PDB entry 8OLC | electron microscopy, 3.48 A resolution | chains m and M of the 28 polymer chains in the assembly

Chain m:
Name: Outer capsid glycoprotein VP7
Reference sequence: A0A060IEQ1 (A0A060IEQ1_9VIRU); residue numbers follow UniProt; this construct covers 1-326
Sequence (326 residues; numbered 1 to 326; the number before each row is that of its first residue):
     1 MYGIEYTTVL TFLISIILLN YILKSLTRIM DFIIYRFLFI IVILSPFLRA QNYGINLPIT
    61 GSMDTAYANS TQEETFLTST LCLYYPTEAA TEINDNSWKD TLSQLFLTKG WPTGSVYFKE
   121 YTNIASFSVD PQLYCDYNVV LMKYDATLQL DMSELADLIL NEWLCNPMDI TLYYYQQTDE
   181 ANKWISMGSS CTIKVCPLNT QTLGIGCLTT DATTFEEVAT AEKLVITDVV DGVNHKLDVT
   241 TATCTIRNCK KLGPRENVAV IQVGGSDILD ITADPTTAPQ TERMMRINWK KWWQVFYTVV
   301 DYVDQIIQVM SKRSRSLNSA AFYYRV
Disordered / not traced: 1-51, 315-326
Disulfide bonds: Cys82-Cys135, Cys165-Cys249, Cys191-Cys244, Cys196-Cys207
Bound ions: Ca2+ site 1: Gln177, Asp228, Val229, Asp231 (shared with 1 residue of chain n); Ca2+ site 2: Gly206, Thr214, Glu216; Ca2+ site 3: Asp301 (shared with 4 residues of chain l)

Chain M:
Name: Intermediate capsid protein VP6
Reference sequence: A2T3S6 (A2T3S6_9VIRU); numbering as in UniProt (aligned over 1-397)
Sequence (397 residues; row label = number of the first residue in the row):
     1 MDVLYSLSKT LKDARDKIVE GTLYSNVSDL IQQFNQMIIT MNGNEFQTGG IGNLPIRNWN
    61 FNFGLLGTTL LNLDANYVET ARNTIDYFVD FVDNVCMDEM VRESQRNGIA PQSDSLRKLS
   121 AIKFKRINFD NSSEYIENWN LQNRRQRTGF TFHKPNIFPY SASFTLNRSQ PAHDNLMGTM
   181 WLNAGSEIQV AGFDYSCAIN APANIQQFEH IVPLRRVLTT ATITLLPDAE RFSFPRVINS
   241 ADGATTWFFN PVILRPNNVE VEFLLNGQII NTYQARFGTI VARNFDTIRL SFQLMRPPNM
   301 TPAVAVLFPN AQPFEHHATV GLTLRIESAV CESVLADASE TLLANVTSVR QEYAIPVGPV
   361 FPPGMNWTDL ITNYSPSRED NLQRVFTVAS IRSMLIK
Bound ions: Zn2+: His153 (shared with 1 residue of chain L; 1 residue of chain N)

Chain m / chain M interface:
Residue-residue contacts (29; chain m residue first):
  Tyr53(m) with Ser169(M); Gln170(M)
  Gly54(m) with Asn167(M); Arg168(M); Ser169(M), hydrogen bond (backbone-backbone)
  Ile55(m) with Asn167(M)
  Pro58(m) with Thr165(M); Leu166(M); Asn167(M)
  Ile59(m) with Thr165(M); Leu166(M), hydrogen bond (backbone-backbone); Ala241(M), hydrophobic
  Thr60(m) with Phe164(M); Thr165(M)
  Gly61(m) with Ser163(M)
  Ser62(m) with Ala162(M); Ser163(M); Phe164(M); Asn239(M)
  Met63(m) with Ala162(M), hydrogen bond (backbone-backbone); Met180(M), hydrophobic
  Asp64(m) with Tyr160(M)
  Thr65(m) with Asn239(M), hydrogen bond
  Tyr67(m) with Asn239(M)
  Ala68(m) with Gly243(M), hydrogen bond (backbone-backbone)
  Glu180(m) with Asn310(M)
  Pro254(m) with Gln312(M)
  Glu256(m) with Ala172(M)
  Pro279(m) with Pro313(M), hydrophobic
Also at the interface, not in a pair above, chain m (21 interface residues in all): Asn52, Ala66, Gly253, Thr277
Also at the interface, not in a pair above, chain M (22 interface residues in all): Pro171, Asp174, Ile238, Pro309

Summary:
The interface between chain m and chain M involves 21 residues on one side and 22 on the other, with 5
hydrogen bonds. Polar contacts include Thr65(m)-Asn239(M), Gly54(m)-Ser169(M) and Ile59(m)-Leu166(M).
Gln177(m), Asp228(m), Val229(m) and Asp231(m) coordinate Ca2+ site 1.
Here chain m is Outer capsid glycoprotein VP7 and chain M is Intermediate capsid protein VP6. Entry 8OLC (SA11
Rotavirus Trypsinized Triple Layered Particle) was determined by electron microscopy together with 8OLB, 8OLE
and 8QTZ from the same study.
